PDB entry 6RJA | electron microscopy, 3.00 A resolution | chains F and H of the 8 polymer chains in the assembly

Chain F:
Name: CRISPR-associated endonuclease Cas9 1
From: Streptococcus thermophilus (strain ATCC BAA-491 / LMD-9)
Notes: EC 3.1.-.-
Reference sequence: Q03LF7 (CAS9A_STRTD); residues 1-1121 here = UniProt positions 1-1121
Sequence (1121 residues; numbered 1 to 1121; the number before each row is that of its first residue):
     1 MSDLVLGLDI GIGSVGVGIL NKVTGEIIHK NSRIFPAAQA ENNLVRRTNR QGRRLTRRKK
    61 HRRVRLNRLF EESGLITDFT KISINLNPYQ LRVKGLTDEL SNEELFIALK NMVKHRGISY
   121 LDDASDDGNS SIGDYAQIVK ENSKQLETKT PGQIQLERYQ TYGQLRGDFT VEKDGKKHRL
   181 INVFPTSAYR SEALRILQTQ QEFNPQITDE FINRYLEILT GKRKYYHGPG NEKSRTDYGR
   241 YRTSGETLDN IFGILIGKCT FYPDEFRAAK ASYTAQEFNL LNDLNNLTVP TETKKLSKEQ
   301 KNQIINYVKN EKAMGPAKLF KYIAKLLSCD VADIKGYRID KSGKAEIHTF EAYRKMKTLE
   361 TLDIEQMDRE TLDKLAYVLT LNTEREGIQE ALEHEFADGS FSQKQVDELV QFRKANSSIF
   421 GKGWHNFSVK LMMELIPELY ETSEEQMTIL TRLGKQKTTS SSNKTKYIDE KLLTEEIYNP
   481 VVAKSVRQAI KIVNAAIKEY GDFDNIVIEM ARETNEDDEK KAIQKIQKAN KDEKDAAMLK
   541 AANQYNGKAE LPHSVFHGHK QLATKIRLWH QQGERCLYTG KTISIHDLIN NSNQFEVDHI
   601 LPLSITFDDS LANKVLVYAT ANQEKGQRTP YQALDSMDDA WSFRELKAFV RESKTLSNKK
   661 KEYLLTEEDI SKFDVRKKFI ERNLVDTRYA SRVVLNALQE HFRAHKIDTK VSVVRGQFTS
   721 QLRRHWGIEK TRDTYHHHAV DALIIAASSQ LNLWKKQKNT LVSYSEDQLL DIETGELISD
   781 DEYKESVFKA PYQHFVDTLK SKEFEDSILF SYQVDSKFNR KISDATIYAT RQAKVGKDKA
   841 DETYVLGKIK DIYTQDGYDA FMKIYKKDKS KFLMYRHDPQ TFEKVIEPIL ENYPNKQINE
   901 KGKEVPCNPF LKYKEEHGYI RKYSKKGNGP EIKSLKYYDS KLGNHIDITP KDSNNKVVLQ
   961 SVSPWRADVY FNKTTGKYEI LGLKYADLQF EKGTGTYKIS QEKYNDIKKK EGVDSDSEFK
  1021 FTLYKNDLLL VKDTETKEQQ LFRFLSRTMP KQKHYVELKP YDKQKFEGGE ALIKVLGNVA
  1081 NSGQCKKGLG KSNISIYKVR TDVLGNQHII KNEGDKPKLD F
Unresolved in the structure: 1-2, 123-132, 287-296, 455-463, 510-690, 714-735, 750-805, 893-908
Differences from the reference sequence: conflict Thr56 (Ala in Q03LF7), Ile132 (Val in Q03LF7)
UniProt features mapped onto this chain:
  - active site: Asp9 (For RuvC-like nuclease domain), His599 (Proton acceptor for HNH nuclease domain)
  - binding site (Mg(2+)): Asp9, Glu509, Glu513, His738

Chain H:
Molecule: tDNA20
Sequence (20 nucleotides; row label = number of the first residue in the row):
     1 AATACTTTTA TCAACGCAAG
Unresolved in the structure: 20

Chain F / chain H interface:
Contacting residue pairs (29; chain F residue first):
  Tyr120(F) - DC5(H)  sugar contact
  Tyr120(F) - DT6(H)  sugar contact
  Tyr135(F) - DA4(H)  sugar contact
  Tyr225(F) - DT7(H)  sugar contact
  Phe252(F) - DT8(H)  base contact
  Leu255(F) - DT9(H)  phosphate contact
  Leu255(F) - DA10(H)  sugar contact
  Ile256(F) - DT9(H)  phosphate contact
  Ile256(F) - DA10(H)  phosphate contact
  Gly257(F) - DA10(H)  hydrogen bond to the phosphate
  Arg267(F) - DA10(H)  salt bridge to the phosphate
  Arg267(F) - DT11(H)  salt bridge to the phosphate
  Asn286(F) - DA18(H)  hydrogen bond to the phosphate
  Asn286(F) - DA19(H)  phosphate contact
  Lys335(F) - DC17(H)  phosphate contact
  Lys335(F) - DA18(H)  phosphate contact
  Lys335(F) - DA19(H)  salt bridge to the phosphate
  Tyr337(F) - DC17(H)  phosphate contact
  Arg338(F) - DC17(H)  sugar contact
  Thr383(F) - DT8(H)  sugar contact
  Trp424(F) - DT9(H)  hydrogen bond to the phosphate
  Glu445(F) - DA18(H)  sugar contact
  Glu445(F) - DA19(H)  sugar contact
  Met447(F) - DA18(H)  base contact
  Met447(F) - DA19(H)  base contact
  Tyr478(F) - DC12(H)  phosphate contact
  Tyr478(F) - DA13(H)  phosphate contact
  Ala825(F) - DA1(H)  phosphate contact
  Thr826(F) - DA1(H)  hydrogen bond to the phosphate
Interface residues without a listed pair, chain F (22 interface residues in all): Thr56, Ile339, Leu381
Interface residues without a listed pair, chain H (15 interface residues in all): DG16

Overview:
22 residues of chain F and 15 residues of chain H are in contact, with 4 hydrogen bonds and 3 salt bridges.
Polar pairs include Gly257(F)-DA10(H), Asn286(F)-DA18(H) and Trp424(F)-DT9(H). UniProt lists active-site
residues Asp9(F) and His599(F) and 4 Mg2+-binding residues on chain F.
Here chain F is CRISPR-associated endonuclease Cas9 1 (Streptococcus thermophilus (strain ATCC BAA-491 /
LMD-9)) and chain H is tDNA20. Entry 6RJA (Cryo-EM structure of St1Cas9-sgRNA-tDNA20-AcrIIA6 dimeric assembly)
was determined by electron microscopy, deposited together with 6RJ9, 6RJD and 6RJG.
